Entry 4LL1 (X-ray diffraction, 2.00 A resolution); this record covers chains A and C of the 4 polymer chains in the assembly.

[Chain A (and C)]
Name: Thioredoxin-interacting protein
Organism: Homo sapiens
Notes: chain C of this document is another copy of the same molecule, construct and numbering; everything in this record applies to it too
Reference sequence: Q9H3M7 (TXNIP_HUMAN); residues 3-317 here = UniProt positions 3-317
Amino-acid sequence (315 residues; numbered 3 to 317; the number before each row is that of its first residue):
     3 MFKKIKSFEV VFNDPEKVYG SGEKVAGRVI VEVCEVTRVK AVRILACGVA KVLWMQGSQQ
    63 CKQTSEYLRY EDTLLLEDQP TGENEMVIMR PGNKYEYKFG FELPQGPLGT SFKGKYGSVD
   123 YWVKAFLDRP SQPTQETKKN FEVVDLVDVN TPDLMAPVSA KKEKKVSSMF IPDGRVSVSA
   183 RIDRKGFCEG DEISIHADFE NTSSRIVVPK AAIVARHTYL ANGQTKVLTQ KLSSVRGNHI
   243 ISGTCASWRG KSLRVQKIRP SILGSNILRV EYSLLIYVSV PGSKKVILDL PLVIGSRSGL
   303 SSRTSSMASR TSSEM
Not modelled in the structure: 3-6, 147-153, 261-267, 299-317 (chain C: 3-7, 148-153, 260-265, 300-317)
Cystine bridges: C63-C190
Construct notes: engineered mutation S120 (Cys in Q9H3M7), S170 (Cys in Q9H3M7), S205 (Cys in Q9H3M7), S267 (Cys in Q9H3M7)
Swiss-Prot annotation at these positions:
  - cross-link: K212 (Glycyl lysine isopeptide (Lys-Gly) (interchain with G-Cter in ubiquitin))
What the authors report for this chain:
  - mutagenesis - C63S: abolished binding to TXNIP molecules
  - post-translational modification sites: K212 (citing earlier work)
  - mutagenesis - C247S: abolished binding to FLAG-tagged TXNIP
  - mutagenesis - C63S: abolished binding to TRX

[Chain A / chain C interface]
Residue-residue contacts (51):
  R71(A) - N224(C)  hydrogen bond (backbone-side chain)
  R71(A) - Q226(C)
  Y72(A) - Q226(C)
  E73(A) - N224(C)  hydrogen bond
  E73(A) - Q226(C)  hydrogen bond (backbone-side chain)
  E73(A) - K228(C)  salt bridge
  D80(A) - K286(C)
  D80(A) - K287(C)  salt bridge
  Q81(A) - K287(C)
  P82(A) - V216(C)
  P82(A) - L277(C)
  P82(A) - I289(C)  hydrophobic
  T83(A) - V216(C)
  T83(A) - Q232(C)
  T83(A) - K233(C)  hydrogen bond (backbone-backbone)
  T83(A) - Y279(C)
  G84(A) - T231(C)
  E85(A) - V229(C)
  E85(A) - L230(C)
  E85(A) - T231(C)  hydrogen bond (backbone-backbone)
  N86(A) - Q232(C)
  N86(A) - K233(C)  hydrogen bond (side chain-backbone)
  E87(A) - K233(C)  salt bridge
  V216(A) - T83(C)
  L222(A) - N224(C)
  L222(A) - G225(C)
  N224(A) - A223(C)
  N224(A) - N224(C)
  N224(A) - G225(C)
  N224(A) - Q226(C)
  G225(A) - L222(C)
  G225(A) - G225(C)
  G225(A) - Q226(C)
  Q226(A) - Y72(C)
  Q226(A) - G225(C)
  K228(A) - E73(C)  hydrogen bond (side chain-backbone)
  K228(A) - D74(C)
  V229(A) - E85(C)
  L230(A) - E85(C)
  T231(A) - T83(C)
  T231(A) - G84(C)
  T231(A) - E85(C)  hydrogen bond (backbone-side chain)
  K233(A) - T83(C)
  N268(A) - N224(C)
  L277(A) - P82(C)
  Y279(A) - T83(C)
  K286(A) - D80(C)
  K287(A) - D80(C)  salt bridge
  K287(A) - P82(C)
  K287(A) - E87(C)  salt bridge
  I289(A) - P82(C)  hydrophobic
Also at the interface, not in a pair above, chain A (32 interface residues in all): L77, E79, A214, A223, Q232
Also at the interface, not in a pair above, chain C (30 interface residues in all): R71, L77, E79, T227

[Summary]
32 residues of chain A face 30 of chain C across their interface; the contacts include 8 hydrogen bonds and 5
salt bridges. Polar pairs include E73(A)-K228(C), D80(A)-K287(C) and E87(A)-K233(C). From the paper: C63S of
chain A abolishes binding to TXNIP molecules; a modification site at K212(A).
Both chains are Thioredoxin-interacting protein (Homo sapiens). Entry 4LL1 (The structure of the TRX and TXNIP
complex) was determined by X-ray diffraction together with 4GFX and 4LL4 from the same study.
